PDB entry 6D88 | X-ray diffraction, 2.85 A resolution | chains C and E of the 6 polymer chains in the assembly

Chain C:
Molecule: Tubulin alpha-1B chain
From: Sus scrofa
Reference sequence: Q2XVP4 (TBA1B_PIG); residue numbers follow UniProt; this construct covers 1-450
Amino-acid sequence (450 residues; row label = number of the first residue in the row):
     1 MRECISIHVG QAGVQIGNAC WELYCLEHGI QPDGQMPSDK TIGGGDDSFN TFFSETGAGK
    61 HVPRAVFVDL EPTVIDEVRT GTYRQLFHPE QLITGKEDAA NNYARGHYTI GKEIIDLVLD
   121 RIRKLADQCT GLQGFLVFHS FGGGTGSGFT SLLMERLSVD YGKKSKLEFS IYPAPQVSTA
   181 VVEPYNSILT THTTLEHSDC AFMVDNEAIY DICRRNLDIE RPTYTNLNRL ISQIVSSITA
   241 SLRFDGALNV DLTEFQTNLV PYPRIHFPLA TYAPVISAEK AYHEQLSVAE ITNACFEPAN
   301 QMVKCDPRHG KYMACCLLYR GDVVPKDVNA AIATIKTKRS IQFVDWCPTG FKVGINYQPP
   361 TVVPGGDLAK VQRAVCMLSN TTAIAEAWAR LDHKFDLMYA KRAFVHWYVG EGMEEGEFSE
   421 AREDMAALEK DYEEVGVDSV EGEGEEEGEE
Not modelled in the structure: 441-450
Ion coordination: Ca2+: Asp39, Thr41, Gly44, Glu55
Residues lining bound ligands:
  - G9K ([2-(1H-indol-3-yl)-1H-imidazol-4-yl](8-methoxy-1,4-benzodioxin-6-yl)methanone): Asn101, Thr179, Ala180, Val181
  - GTP (guanosine-5'-triphosphate): Gly10, Gln11, Ala12, Gln15, Ile16, Asp69, Asp98, Ala99, Ala100, Asn101, Ser140, Gly142, Gly143, Gly144, Thr145, Gly146, Ile171, Pro173, Val177, Thr179, Glu183, Asn206, Tyr224, Leu227, Asn228, Ile231
UniProt features mapped onto this chain:
  - motif: Met1 to Cys4 (MREC motif)
  - active site: Glu254
  - binding site (GTP): Gly10, Gln11, Ala12, Gln15, Glu71, Ala99, Ser140, Gly143, Gly144, Thr145, Gly146, Thr179, Glu183, Asn206, Tyr224, Asn228, Leu252
  - binding site (Mg(2+)): Glu71
  - modified residue: Lys40 (N6,N6,N6-trimethyllysine), Ser48 (Phosphoserine), Ser232 (Phosphoserine), Tyr282 (3'-nitrotyrosine), Arg339 (Omega-N-methylarginine), Ser439 (Phosphoserine), Glu443 (5-glutamyl polyglutamate), Glu445 (5-glutamyl polyglutamate)
  - cross-link (Glycyl lysine isopeptide (Lys-Gly)): Lys326 (interchain with G-Cter in ubiquitin), Lys370 (interchain with G-Cter in ubiquitin)
Reported in the primary citation:
  - binding site for G9K: Ser178, Thr179, Val181

Chain E:
Molecule: Stathmin-4
From: Rattus norvegicus
Reference sequence: P63043 (STMN4_RAT); residues 5-145 here correspond to UniProt positions 49-189 (UniProt number = residue number + 44)
Amino-acid sequence (143 residues; each row starts with the number of its first residue):
     3 MADMEVIELN KCTSGQSFEV ILKPPSFDGV PEFNASLPRR RDPSLEEIQK KLEAAEERRK
    63 YQEAELLKHL AEKREHEREV IQKAIEENNN FIKMAKEKLA QKMESNKENR EAHLAAMLER
   123 LQEKDKHAEE VRKNKELKEE ASR
Not modelled in the structure: 3-5, 29-43, 142-145
Sequence notes: expression tag (3-4)
UniProt features mapped onto this chain:
  - modified residue: Ser46 (Phosphoserine)

Chain C / chain E interface:
Residue-residue contacts (29):
  His107(C) - Lys104(E)
  His107(C) - Met105(E)
  Tyr108(C) - Lys104(E)
  Tyr108(C) - Met105(E)  hydrophobic
  Tyr108(C) - Asn108(E)
  Thr109(C) - Arg112(E)
  Leu152(C) - Met105(E)  hydrophobic
  Glu155(C) - Leu101(E)
  Glu155(C) - Lys104(E)  salt bridge
  Arg156(C) - Leu101(E)
  Ser158(C) - Phe93(E)
  Ser158(C) - Ile94(E)
  Val159(C) - Ile94(E)
  Val159(C) - Lys98(E)
  Gly162(C) - Ile94(E)
  Lys163(C) - Asn90(E)
  Lys163(C) - Phe93(E)
  Thr193(C) - Lys104(E)
  His197(C) - Phe93(E)
  His197(C) - Ala97(E)
  Val409(C) - His115(E)
  Glu411(C) - Asn108(E)
  Glu411(C) - Arg112(E)  salt bridge
  Gly412(C) - Asn108(E)  hydrogen bond (backbone-side chain)
  Gly412(C) - Asn111(E)  hydrogen bond (backbone-side chain)
  Gly412(C) - Arg112(E)
  Met413(C) - Asn108(E)
  Glu414(C) - Ser107(E)  hydrogen bond
  Glu414(C) - Asn111(E)  hydrogen bond
Also at the interface, not in a pair above, chain C (21 interface residues in all): Lys112, Glu196, Gly410, Glu417

Overview:
21 residues of chain C and 13 residues of chain E are in contact, with 4 hydrogen bonds and 2 salt bridges.
Polar contacts include Glu155(C)-Lys104(E), Glu411(C)-Arg112(E) and Gly412(C)-Asn108(E). Chain C binds GTP and
compound G9K. From the paper: a binding site for G9K at Ser178(C), Thr179(C) and Val181(C).
Chain C is Tubulin alpha-1B chain (Sus scrofa) and chain E is Stathmin-4 (Rattus norvegicus); the structure,
Tubulin-RB3_SLD-TTL in complex with compound 13f, was determined by X-ray diffraction.
